Entry 8HX1 (electron microscopy, 3.29 A resolution); this record covers chains B and F of the 12 polymer chains in the assembly.

Chain B (and F):
Molecule: Putative starvation-induced DNA protecting protein/Ferritin and Dps
Source organism: Mycolicibacterium smegmatis MC2 155
Notes: chain F of this document is another copy of the same molecule, construct and numbering; everything in this record applies to it too
UniProt: A0QXB7 (A0QXB7_MYCS2); numbering as in UniProt (aligned over 1-161)
Chain sequence (161 residues; row label = number of the first residue in the row):
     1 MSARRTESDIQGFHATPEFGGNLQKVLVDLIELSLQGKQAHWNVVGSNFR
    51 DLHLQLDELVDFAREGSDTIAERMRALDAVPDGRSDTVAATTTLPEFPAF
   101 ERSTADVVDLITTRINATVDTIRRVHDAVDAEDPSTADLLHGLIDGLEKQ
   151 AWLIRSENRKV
Unresolved in the structure: 1 (chain F: fully traced)
From the paper describing this entry:
  - mutagenesis - R4E/R5E/R102E/R114E: decreased binding to DNA

Interface between chain B and chain F:
Pairs across the interface - 19 pairs, chain B then chain F:
  Asn48(B) - Asn48(F)
  Asp51(B) - Asn48(F)
  Asp51(B) - Arg50(F)  salt bridge
  Asp51(B) - Asp51(F)
  Gln55(B) - Arg50(F)  hydrogen bond
  Glu58(B) - Arg50(F)  salt bridge
  Trp152(B) - His53(F)
  Leu153(B) - Phe49(F)  hydrophobic
  Ser156(B) - Val45(F)
  Ser156(B) - Gly46(F)  hydrogen bond (backbone-backbone)
  Ser156(B) - Phe49(F)
  Glu157(B) - Gly46(F)
  Glu157(B) - Ser47(F)
  Glu157(B) - Asn48(F)
  Arg159(B) - Val45(F)
  Arg159(B) - Gly46(F)
  Arg159(B) - Glu101(F)  salt bridge
  Val161(B) - Val45(F)  hydrophobic
  Val161(B) - Ser103(F)
Other interface residues (no listed pair), chain B (11 interface residues in all): Leu54
Other interface residues (no listed pair), chain F (11 interface residues in all): Trp42

In short:
Chain B and chain F each contribute 11 residues to their interface; the contacts include 2 hydrogen bonds and
3 salt bridges. Polar pairs include Asp51(B)-Arg50(F), Glu58(B)-Arg50(F) and Arg159(B)-Glu101(F). The paper
reports that R4E/R5E/R102E/R114E of chain B reduce binding to DNA.
Chain B and chain F are both Putative starvation-induced DNA protecting protein/Ferritin and Dps
(Mycolicibacterium smegmatis MC2 155); the structure, Focused cryo-EM map of MsDps2 from MsDps2-DNA complex of
Mycobacterium smegmatis, was determined by electron microscopy together with 8HWZ and 8HX0 from the same
study.
